Entry 4O2A (X-ray diffraction, 2.50 A resolution); this record covers chains B and C of the 6 polymer chains in the assembly.

Chain B:
Protein: Tubulin beta-2B chain
From: Bos taurus
UniProtKB: Q6B856 (TBB2B_BOVIN); the author numbering skips numbers that UniProt does not, so the offset changes along the chain: 1-42 = UniProt 1-42; 45-360 = UniProt 43-358; 369-455 = UniProt 359-445
Chain sequence (445 residues; each row starts with the number of its first residue; note: 10 numbers in that range are skipped by the numbering (no residue carries them; nothing is unmodelled there)):
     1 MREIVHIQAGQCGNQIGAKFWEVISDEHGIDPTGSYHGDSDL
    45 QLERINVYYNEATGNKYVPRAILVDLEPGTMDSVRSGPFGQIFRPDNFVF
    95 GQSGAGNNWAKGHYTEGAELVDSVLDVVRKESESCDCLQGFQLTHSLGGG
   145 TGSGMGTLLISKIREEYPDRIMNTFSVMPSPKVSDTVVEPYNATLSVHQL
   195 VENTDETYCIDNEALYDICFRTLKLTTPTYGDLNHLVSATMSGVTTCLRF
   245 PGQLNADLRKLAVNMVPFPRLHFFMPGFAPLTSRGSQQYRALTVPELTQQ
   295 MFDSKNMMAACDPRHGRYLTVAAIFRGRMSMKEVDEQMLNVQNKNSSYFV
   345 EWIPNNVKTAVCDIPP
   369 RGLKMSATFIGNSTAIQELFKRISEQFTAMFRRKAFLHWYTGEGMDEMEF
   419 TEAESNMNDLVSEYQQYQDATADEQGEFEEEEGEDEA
Not modelled in the structure: 276-285, 439-455
Metal / ion sites: Ca2+ near Glu113 (its only coordinating residue here)
Ligand contacts:
  - 2RR (3-[(4-{1-[2-(4-aminophenyl)-2-oxoethyl]-1H-benzimidazol-2-yl}-1,2,5-oxadiazol-3-yl)amino]propanenitrile): Tyr202, Val238, Cys241, Gln247, Leu248, Ala250, Lys254, Leu255, Asn258, Met259, Thr314, Val315, Ala316, Ile318, Asn349, Asn350, Val351, Lys352, Ile378
  - GDP (guanosine-5'-diphosphate): Gly10, Gln11, Cys12, Gln15, Ile16, Asp69, Ala99, Asn101, Ser140, Gly142, Gly143, Gly144, Thr145, Gly146, Val171, Pro173, Val177, Asp179, Glu183, Asn206, Leu209, Tyr224, Leu227, Asn228
UniProt features mapped onto this chain:
  - motif: Met1 to Ile4 (MREI motif)
  - binding site (GTP): Gln11, Glu71, Ser140, Gly144, Thr145, Gly146, Asn206, Asn228
  - binding site (Mg(2+)): Glu71
  - modified residue: Ser40 (Phosphoserine), Thr57 (Phosphothreonine), Lys60 (N6-acetyllysine), Ser174 (Phosphoserine), Thr287 (Phosphothreonine), Thr292 (Phosphothreonine), Arg320 (Omega-N-methylarginine), Glu448 (5-glutamyl polyglutamate)
  - cross-link (Glycyl lysine isopeptide (Lys-Gly)): Lys60 (interchain with G-Cter in ubiquitin), Lys326 (interchain with G-Cter in ubiquitin)

Chain C:
Protein: Tubulin alpha-1B chain
From: Bos taurus
UniProtKB: P81947 (TBA1B_BOVIN); residue numbers follow UniProt; this construct covers 1-451
Chain sequence (451 residues; numbered 1 to 451; the number before each row is that of its first residue):
     1 MRECISIHVGQAGVQIGNACWELYCLEHGIQPDGQMPSDKTIGGGDDSFN
    51 TFFSETGAGKHVPRAVFVDLEPTVIDEVRTGTYRQLFHPEQLITGKEDAA
   101 NNYARGHYTIGKEIIDLVLDRIRKLADQCTGLQGFLVFHSFGGGTGSGFT
   151 SLLMERLSVDYGKKSKLEFSIYPAPQVSTAVVEPYNSILTTHTTLEHSDC
   201 AFMVDNEAIYDICRRNLDIERPTYTNLNRLISQIVSSITASLRFDGALNV
   251 DLTEFQTNLVPYPRIHFPLATYAPVISAEKAYHEQLSVAEITNACFEPAN
   301 QMVKCDPRHGKYMACCLLYRGDVVPKDVNAAIATIKTKRSIQFVDWCPTG
   351 FKVGINYQPPTVVPGGDLAKVQRAVCMLSNTTAIAEAWARLDHKFDLMYA
   401 KRAFVHWYVGEGMEEGEFSEAREDMAALEKDYEEVGVDSVEGEGEEEGEE
   451 Y
Not modelled in the structure: 441-451
Metal / ion sites: Ca2+: Asp39, Thr41, Gly44, Glu55
Ligand contacts:
  - 2RR (3-[(4-{1-[2-(4-aminophenyl)-2-oxoethyl]-1H-benzimidazol-2-yl}-1,2,5-oxadiazol-3-yl)amino]propanenitrile): Asn101, Ser178, Thr179, Ala180, Val181, Glu183
  - GTP (guanosine-5'-triphosphate): Gly10, Gln11, Ala12, Gln15, Ile16, Asp69, Asp98, Ala99, Ala100, Asn101, Ser140, Gly142, Gly143, Gly144, Thr145, Gly146, Ile171, Pro173, Val177, Ser178, Thr179, Glu183, Asn206, Tyr224, Leu227, Asn228, Ile231

How chain B and chain C interact:
Pairs across the interface (41):
  Gln96(B) - Met1(C)
  Gln96(B) - Arg2(C)
  Ser97(B) - Arg2(C)  hydrogen bond (backbone-side chain)
  Asn101(B) - Glu254(C)
  Asp179(B) - Glu254(C)
  Asp179(B) - Lys352(C)  hydrogen bond (backbone-side chain)
  Thr180(B) - Glu254(C)
  Thr180(B) - Asn258(C)
  Val181(B) - Asn258(C)  hydrogen bond (backbone-side chain)
  Val181(B) - Pro348(C)  hydrophobic
  Val182(B) - Thr257(C)
  Thr221(B) - Pro325(C)
  Thr221(B) - Lys326(C)
  Thr221(B) - Asn329(C)
  Ala397(B) - Trp346(C)
  Met398(B) - Trp346(C)
  Arg400(B) - Asp345(C)  salt bridge
  Arg400(B) - Ser439(C)  hydrogen bond
  Arg401(B) - Tyr262(C)  hydrogen bond (backbone-side chain)
  Arg401(B) - Asp345(C)  salt bridge
  Arg401(B) - Trp346(C)
  Arg401(B) - Glu434(C)  hydrogen bond (side chain-backbone)
  Arg401(B) - Val435(C)
  Arg401(B) - Val437(C)  hydrogen bond (side chain-backbone)
  Arg401(B) - Asp438(C)
  Arg401(B) - Ser439(C)  hydrogen bond
  Lys402(B) - Tyr262(C)
  Ala403(B) - Pro261(C)
  Ala403(B) - Tyr262(C)
  Ala403(B) - Trp346(C)  hydrophobic
  Phe404(B) - Thr257(C)
  Phe404(B) - Asn258(C)
  Phe404(B) - Val260(C)
  Phe404(B) - Pro261(C)  hydrogen bond (backbone-backbone)
  His406(B) - Val260(C)  hydrogen bond (side chain-backbone)
  His406(B) - Pro261(C)
  His406(B) - Tyr262(C)
  His406(B) - Pro263(C)
  Trp407(B) - Gln256(C)
  Trp407(B) - Thr257(C)  hydrogen bond (side chain-backbone)
  Trp407(B) - Val260(C)  hydrogen bond (side chain-backbone)
Also at the interface, not in a pair above, chain B (19 interface residues in all): Gly100, Leu405

Summary:
19 residues of chain B face 22 of chain C across their interface, with 12 hydrogen bonds and 2 salt bridges.
Polar contacts include Arg400(B)-Asp345(C), Arg401(B)-Asp345(C) and Ser97(B)-Arg2(C). Bound to chain B: GDP
and compound 2RR. Chain C binds GTP and compound 2RR.
Here chain B is Tubulin beta-2B chain and chain C is Tubulin alpha-1B chain, both from Bos taurus. Entry 4O2A
(Tubulin-BAL27862 complex) was determined by X-ray diffraction, deposited together with 4O2B.
